9BDI - chains H and L of the 3 polymer chains in the assembly; structure by X-ray diffraction, 2.07 A resolution.

# Chain H
Molecule: Fab 45.2 Heavy Chain
Organism: Mus musculus
Notes: antibody fragment or engineered binder
Chain sequence (234 residues; row label = number of the first residue in the row):
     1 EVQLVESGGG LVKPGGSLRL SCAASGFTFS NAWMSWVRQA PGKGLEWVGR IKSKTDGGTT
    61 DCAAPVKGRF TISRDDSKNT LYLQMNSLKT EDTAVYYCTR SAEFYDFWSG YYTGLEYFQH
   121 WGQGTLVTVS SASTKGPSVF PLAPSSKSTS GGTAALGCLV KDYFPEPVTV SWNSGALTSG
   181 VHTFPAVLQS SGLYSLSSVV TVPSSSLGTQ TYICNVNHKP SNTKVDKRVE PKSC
Disulfides: C22-C98, C158-C214

# Chain L
Molecule: Fab 45.2 Light Chain
Organism: Mus musculus
Notes: antibody fragment or engineered binder
Chain sequence (214 residues; numbered 1 to 214; the number before each row is that of its first residue):
     1 DIQMTQSPAS LSASVGETVT ITCRASGNIH NYLAWYQQKQ GKSPQLLVYN AKTLADGVPS
    61 RFSGSGSGTQ YSLKINSLQP EDVGSYYCQY FWSIPYTFGG GTKLEIKRTV AAPSVFIFPP
   121 SDEQLKSGTA SVVCLLNNFY PREAKVQWKV DNALQSGNSQ ESVTEQDSKD STYSLSSTLT
   181 LSKADYEKHK VYACEVTHQG LSSPVTKSFN RGEC
Disulfides: C23-C88, C134-C194

# How chain H and chain L interact
Residue-residue contacts (67; chain H residue first):
  Q39(H) - Q38(L)  hydrogen bond
  Q39(H) - Y87(L)  hydrogen bond
  K43(H) - Y87(L)
  G44(H) - Y87(L)
  L45(H) - P44(L)  hydrophobic
  L45(H) - Y87(L)  hydrophobic
  L45(H) - F98(L)
  W47(H) - P95(L)
  W47(H) - Y96(L)
  R50(H) - Y96(L)  hydrogen bond
  D61(H) - I94(L)
  Y97(H) - Q38(L)  hydrogen bond
  Y97(H) - K42(L)
  Y97(H) - S43(L)
  E116(H) - Q89(L)  hydrogen bond (backbone-side chain)
  E116(H) - F91(L)
  E116(H) - Y96(L)
  Y117(H) - A34(L)  hydrophobic
  Y117(H) - Y36(L)
  Y117(H) - L46(L)  hydrophobic
  Y117(H) - Y49(L)
  Y117(H) - Q89(L)
  Y117(H) - F91(L)  hydrophobic
  F118(H) - Y36(L)  hydrogen bond (backbone-side chain)
  F118(H) - L46(L)
  F118(H) - Q89(L)
  Q119(H) - D56(L)
  W121(H) - Y36(L)  hydrophobic
  W121(H) - P44(L)
  G122(H) - S43(L)
  F140(H) - S121(L)
  F140(H) - Q124(L)
  P141(H) - S121(L)
  L142(H) - F118(L)  hydrophobic
  L142(H) - V133(L)  hydrophobic
  A143(H) - F118(L)
  S145(H) - C214(L)
  K147(H) - F116(L)
  K147(H) - I117(L)  hydrogen bond (backbone-backbone)
  K147(H) - K207(L)
  K147(H) - S208(L)  hydrogen bond (side chain-backbone)
  S148(H) - F116(L)
  S148(H) - F118(L)
  A155(H) - F116(L)  hydrophobic
  A155(H) - F118(L)
  K161(H) - S131(L)
  H182(H) - N137(L)
  H182(H) - N138(L)  hydrogen bond
  H182(H) - S174(L)  hydrogen bond
  F184(H) - L135(L)  hydrophobic
  F184(H) - S162(L)
  F184(H) - T164(L)
  F184(H) - S174(L)
  F184(H) - L175(L)
  F184(H) - S176(L)
  P185(H) - S162(L)  hydrogen bond (backbone-side chain)
  P185(H) - V163(L)
  P185(H) - T164(L)
  P185(H) - E165(L)
  V187(H) - Q160(L)
  V187(H) - E161(L)
  V187(H) - S162(L)
  Q189(H) - Q160(L)  hydrogen bond
  V199(H) - L135(L)  hydrophobic
  K232(H) - P119(L)
  K232(H) - C214(L)  hydrogen bond (side chain-backbone)
  C234(H) - C214(L)  hydrogen bond
Other interface residues (no listed pair), chain H (39 interface residues in all): V37, E46, L115, T149, S150, L156, T183, L188
Other interface residues (no listed pair), chain L (45 interface residues in all): W92, G100, E123, T180, F209, E213

# Summary
39 residues of chain H face 45 of chain L across their interface; the contacts include 14 hydrogen bonds.
Among the polar pairs are Q39(H)-Q38(L), Q39(H)-Y87(L) and R50(H)-Y96(L).
Here chain H is Fab 45.2 Heavy Chain and chain L is Fab 45.2 Light Chain, both from Mus musculus. Entry 9BDI
(Crystal structure of HIV-1 MPER scaffold in complex with antibody Fab Ab45.2) was determined by X-ray
diffraction (same publication as 9BDH).
